PDB entry 6MFD | X-ray diffraction, 2.79 A resolution | chain B

Chain B:
Molecule: GphF
From: Cystobacter violaceus
Notes: fragment: GNAT-like decarboxylase
Reference sequence: U6BSB2 (U6BSB2_9DELT); residue numbers follow UniProt; this construct covers 498-705
Sequence (232 residues; row label = number of the first residue in the row):
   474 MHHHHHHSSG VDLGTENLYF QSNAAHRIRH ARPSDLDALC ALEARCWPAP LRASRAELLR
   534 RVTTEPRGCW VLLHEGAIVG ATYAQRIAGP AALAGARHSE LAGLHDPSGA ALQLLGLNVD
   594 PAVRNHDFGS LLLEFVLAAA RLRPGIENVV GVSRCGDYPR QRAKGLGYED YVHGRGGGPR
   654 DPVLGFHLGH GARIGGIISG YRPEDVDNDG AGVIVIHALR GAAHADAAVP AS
Disordered / not traced: 474-498, 694-705
Construct notes: initiating methionine (474); expression tag (475-497)
Reported in the primary citation:
  - binding site for isobutyryl-coenzyme A: Trp520, Arg597 to Gly602, Ser626, His660
  - catalytic residues: Ser626, His660, Arg675
  - mutagenesis - R675E, R675K: decreased catalytic activity
  - mutagenesis - R627L: decreased expression

Summary:
The paper reports catalytic residues Ser626, His660 and Arg675; R675E and R675K reduce catalytic activity.
Chain B is GphF (Cystobacter violaceus); the structure, GphF GNAT-like decarboxylase in complex with
isobutyryl-CoA, was determined by X-ray diffraction, deposited together with 6MFC.
